6AD0 - chains A and B of the 6 polymer chains in the assembly; structure by electron microscopy, 3.90 A resolution.

# Chain A
Name: VP1
Organism: Coxsackievirus A10
UniProt: A0A1V0FT21 (A0A1V0FT21_9ENTO); residues 1-298 here correspond to UniProt positions 565-862 (UniProt number = residue number + 564)
Chain sequence (298 residues; row label = number of the first residue in the row):
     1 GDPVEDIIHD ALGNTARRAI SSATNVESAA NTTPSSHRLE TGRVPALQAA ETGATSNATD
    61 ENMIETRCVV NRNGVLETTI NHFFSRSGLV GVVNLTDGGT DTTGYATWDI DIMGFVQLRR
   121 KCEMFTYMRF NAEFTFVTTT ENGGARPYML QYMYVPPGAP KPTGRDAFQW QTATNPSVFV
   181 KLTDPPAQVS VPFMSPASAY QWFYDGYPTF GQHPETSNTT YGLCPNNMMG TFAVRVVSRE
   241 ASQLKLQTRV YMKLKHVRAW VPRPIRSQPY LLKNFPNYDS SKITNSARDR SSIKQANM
Not modelled in the structure: 1, 10-17, 99-101, 298
Residues lining bound ligands: sphingosine (SPH): Ile110, Asp111, Ile112, Phe134, Phe136, Tyr152, Met153, Tyr154, Val178, Val189, Val191, Tyr200, Gln201, Trp202, Asn227, Met229, Phe232, Met252

# Chain B
Name: VP2
Organism: Coxsackievirus A10
UniProt: A0A1V0FT21 (A0A1V0FT21_9ENTO); residues 1-255 here correspond to UniProt positions 70-324 (UniProt number = residue number + 69)
Chain sequence (255 residues; row label = number of the first residue in the row):
     1 SPSVEACGYS DRVAQLTVGN SSITTQEAAN IVLAYGEWPE YCPDTDATAV DKPTRPDVSV
    61 NRFYTLDSKM WQENSTGWYW KFPDVLNKTG VFGQNAQFHY LYRSGFCLHV QCNASKFHQG
   121 ALLVAVIPEF VIAGRGSNTK PNEAPHPGFT TTFPGTTGAT FYDPYVLDSG VPLSQALIYP
   181 HQWINLRTNN CATVIVPYIN AVPFDSAINH SNFGLIVIPV SPLKYSSGAT TAIPITITIA
   241 PLNSEFGGLR QAVSQ
Not modelled in the structure: 1-9, 141-142, 255

# Interface between chain A and chain B
Contacting residue pairs (72):
  Arg18(A) - Trp38(B)
  Ala19(A) - Gly36(B)
  Ile20(A) - Leu33(B)  hydrophobic
  Ile20(A) - Gly36(B)
  Ala50(A) - Trp183(B)
  Glu51(A) - Gln182(B)
  Glu51(A) - Trp183(B)
  Glu51(A) - Asn185(B)  hydrogen bond
  Glu51(A) - Asn189(B)
  Thr52(A) - Val32(B)
  Thr52(A) - Gln182(B)
  Gly53(A) - His181(B)
  Tyr127(A) - Glu129(B)  hydrogen bond
  Tyr127(A) - Ile199(B)
  Ala197(A) - Val202(B)  hydrophobic
  Ser198(A) - Ala201(B)
  Phe203(A) - Glu129(B)
  Tyr204(A) - His210(B)
  Asp205(A) - Lys81(B)  salt bridge
  Asp205(A) - Glu129(B)
  Asp205(A) - Phe130(B)
  Asp205(A) - His210(B)
  Asp205(A) - Ser211(B)  hydrogen bond
  Gly206(A) - Asn209(B)
  Tyr207(A) - Phe149(B)
  Tyr207(A) - Thr152(B)  hydrogen bond
  Tyr207(A) - Phe153(B)  hydrophobic
  Tyr207(A) - Asn209(B)
  Thr209(A) - Asn209(B)  hydrogen bond (backbone-side chain)
  Phe210(A) - Ser206(B)
  Phe210(A) - Asn209(B)
  His213(A) - Phe149(B)
  Pro214(A) - Phe149(B)
  Glu215(A) - Gly148(B)
  Glu215(A) - Thr150(B)
  Thr216(A) - His146(B)
  Asn218(A) - Pro147(B)
  Tyr221(A) - Lys81(B)
  Tyr221(A) - Ile132(B)
  Tyr221(A) - Thr152(B)
  Val261(A) - Ile199(B)  hydrophobic
  Arg263(A) - Pro128(B)  hydrogen bond (side chain-backbone)
  Arg263(A) - Glu129(B)  hydrogen bond (side chain-backbone)
  Arg263(A) - Tyr179(B)  hydrogen bond
  Pro264(A) - Val171(B)  hydrophobic
  Pro264(A) - Gln175(B)
  Pro264(A) - Ile178(B)
  Pro264(A) - Tyr179(B)
  Ile265(A) - Pro172(B)
  Ile265(A) - Gln175(B)
  Arg266(A) - Ser169(B)  hydrogen bond (side chain-backbone)
  Arg266(A) - Gly170(B)
  Ser267(A) - Gly170(B)  hydrogen bond (backbone-backbone)
  Ser267(A) - Pro172(B)
  Gln268(A) - Gly170(B)
  Leu271(A) - Thr139(B)
  Leu272(A) - Thr139(B)
  Phe275(A) - His146(B)
  Pro276(A) - Ala133(B)
  Asn277(A) - Gly134(B)  hydrogen bond (side chain-backbone)
  Tyr278(A) - Gly134(B)
  Tyr278(A) - Arg135(B)
  Tyr278(A) - Gly136(B)
  Tyr278(A) - Asp163(B)
  Tyr278(A) - Asp168(B)  hydrogen bond
  Tyr278(A) - Ser169(B)
  Tyr278(A) - Gly170(B)
  Asp279(A) - Ser137(B)
  Ser280(A) - Arg135(B)  hydrogen bond
  Ser280(A) - Asp163(B)
  Ile283(A) - Asp163(B)
  Ser286(A) - Tyr165(B)
Other interface residues (no listed pair), chain A (46 interface residues in all): Thr126, Ala199, Gln201, Thr219, Pro262, Asn285
Other interface residues (no listed pair), chain B (56 interface residues in all): Ala29, Asn30, Tyr35, Tyr100, Val131, Lys140, Pro145, Val166, Ala176, Thr188, Asn200, Ile208

# Overview
Chain A and chain B form an interface of 46 and 56 residues respectively, with 13 hydrogen bonds and 1 salt
bridge. Among the polar pairs are Asp205(A)-Lys81(B), Glu51(A)-Asn185(B) and Tyr127(A)-Glu129(B). Bound to
chain A: sphingosine.
Here chain A is VP1 and chain B is VP2, both from Coxsackievirus A10. Entry 6AD0 (The structure of CVA10
mature virion in complex with Fab 2G8) was determined by electron microscopy together with 6ACU, 6ACW, 6ACY,
6ACZ and 6AD1 from the same study.
